8ANR - chains A and C; structure by X-ray diffraction, 1.62 A resolution.

[Chain A]
Name: Fucose-binding lectin PA-IIL
Organism: Pseudomonas aeruginosa PAO1
Reference sequence: Q9HYN5 (Q9HYN5_PSEAE); residues 1-114 here correspond to UniProt positions 2-115 (UniProt number = residue number + 1)
Amino-acid sequence (114 residues; each row starts with the number of its first residue):
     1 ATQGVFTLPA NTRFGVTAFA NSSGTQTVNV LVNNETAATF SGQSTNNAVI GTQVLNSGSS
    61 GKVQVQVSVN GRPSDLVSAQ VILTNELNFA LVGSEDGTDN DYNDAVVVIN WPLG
Bound ions: Ca2+ site 1: Asn-21, Asp-101, Asn-103, Asp-104, Gly-114 (together with ZDC); Ca2+ site 2: Glu-95, Asp-99, Asp-101, Asp-104 (together with ZDC)
Residues lining bound ligands: ZDC (3,7-anhydro-2,8-dideoxy-L-glycero-D-gluco-octonic acid): Asn-21, Ser-22, Ser-23, Gly-24, Thr-45, Glu-95, Asp-96, Gly-97, Asp-99, Asp-101, Asn-103, Asp-104, Gly-114

[Chain C]
Name: Fucosylated mixed-chirality linear peptide FHP30
Amino-acid sequence (12 residues; numbered 2 to 13; the number before each row is that of its first residue):
     2 KKLLKLLKLL LX
Modified positions: Lys-3, Lys-9 (D-lysine; DLY); Leu-5, Leu-7, Leu-11 (D-leucine; DLE); NH2 (amino group) at position 13
Glycans and other covalent adducts: 3,7-anhydro-2,8-dideoxy-L-glycero-D-gluco-octonic acid (ZDC) linked to Lys-2

[Interface between chain A and chain C]
Pairs across the interface (5):
  Ser-23(A) / Lys-2(C)
  Arg-72(A) / Leu-4(C)  hydrogen bond (side chain-backbone)
  Asp-96(A) / Leu-5(C)
  Gly-97(A) / Leu-5(C)
  Gly-97(A) / Lys-6(C)
Also at the interface, not in a pair above, chain A (5 interface residues in all): Thr-98

[In short]
5 residues of chain A face 4 of chain C across their interface; the contacts include 1 hydrogen bond. The
hydrogen-bonded pair is Arg-72(A)/Leu-4(C). Ligands of chain A: compound ZDC. Covalently linked compound ZDC:
at Lys-2(C).
Here chain A is Fucose-binding lectin PA-IIL (Pseudomonas aeruginosa PAO1) and chain C is Fucosylated
mixed-chirality linear peptide FHP30. Entry 8ANR (Fucosylated alternate chirality linear peptide FHP30 bound
to the fucose binding lectin LecB PA-IIL from Pseudomonas ...) was determined by X-ray diffraction (same
publication as 8AN9, 8ANO and 8AOO).
